6MUX - chains f and g of the 35 polymer chains in the assembly; structure by electron microscopy, 3.90 A resolution.

Chain f (and g):
Protein: Proteasome activator PA28
Source organism: Plasmodium falciparum 3D7
Notes: chain g of this document is another copy of the same molecule, construct and numbering; everything in this record applies to it too
Reference sequence: Q8I374 (Q8I374_PLAF7); numbering as in UniProt (aligned over 1-279)
Chain sequence (279 residues; row label = number of the first residue in the row):
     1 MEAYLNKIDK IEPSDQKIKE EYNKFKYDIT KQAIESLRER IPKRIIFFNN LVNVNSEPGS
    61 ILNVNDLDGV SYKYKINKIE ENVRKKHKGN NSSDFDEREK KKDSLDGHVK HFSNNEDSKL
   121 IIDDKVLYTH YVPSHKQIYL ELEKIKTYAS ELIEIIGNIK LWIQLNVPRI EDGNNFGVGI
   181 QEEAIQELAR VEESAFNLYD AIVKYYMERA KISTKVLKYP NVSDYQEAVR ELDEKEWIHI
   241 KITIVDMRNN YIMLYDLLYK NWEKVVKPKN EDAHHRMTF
Unresolved in the structure: 1-15, 69-133, 271-279

Interface between chain f and chain g:
Residue-residue contacts (63; chain f residue first):
  Ile18(f) - Pro42(g)  hydrophobic
  Tyr22(f) - Tyr255(g)
  Tyr22(f) - Asp256(g)
  Phe25(f) - Asn49(g)
  Phe25(f) - Ile252(g)  hydrophobic
  Asp28(f) - Asn55(g)
  Ile29(f) - Val54(g)  hydrophobic
  Ile29(f) - Ile252(g)  hydrophobic
  Gln32(f) - Val54(g)
  Gln32(f) - Asn55(g)
  Gln32(f) - Ser56(g)
  Arg40(f) - Glu57(g)  salt bridge
  Arg40(f) - Pro58(g)
  Arg44(f) - Pro58(g)
  Ser134(f) - Ser223(g)
  Ser134(f) - Asp224(g)
  Ser134(f) - Glu227(g)  hydrogen bond
  Tyr139(f) - Glu227(g)
  Tyr139(f) - Arg230(g)
  Leu142(f) - Glu231(g)
  Lys146(f) - Arg230(g)
  Lys146(f) - Glu231(g)  salt bridge
  Lys146(f) - Glu234(g)  salt bridge
  Ser150(f) - Leu62(g)
  Ile153(f) - Leu62(g)  hydrophobic
  Glu154(f) - Pro58(g)
  Glu154(f) - Gly59(g)  hydrogen bond (side chain-backbone)
  Glu154(f) - Ser60(g)
  Glu154(f) - Ile61(g)  hydrogen bond (side chain-backbone)
  Glu154(f) - Leu62(g)  hydrogen bond (side chain-backbone)
  Asn158(f) - Val54(g)
  Asn158(f) - Arg248(g)  hydrogen bond
  Leu161(f) - Asn249(g)
  Leu161(f) - Ile252(g)  hydrophobic
  Gln164(f) - Met253(g)
  Leu165(f) - Ile252(g)  hydrophobic
  Leu165(f) - Asp256(g)
  Leu165(f) - Lys260(g)  hydrogen bond (backbone-side chain)
  Asn166(f) - Lys260(g)
  Val167(f) - Lys260(g)  hydrogen bond (backbone-side chain)
  Arg169(f) - Lys260(g)
  Arg169(f) - Asn261(g)
  Ile170(f) - Phe176(g)
  Ile170(f) - Ile180(g)  hydrophobic
  Ile170(f) - Asn261(g)  hydrogen bond (backbone-side chain)
  Glu171(f) - Phe176(g)
  Asp172(f) - Phe176(g)
  Phe196(f) - His239(g)
  Phe196(f) - Ile242(g)  hydrophobic
  Tyr199(f) - Lys235(g)
  Tyr199(f) - Ile238(g)
  Asp200(f) - Lys235(g)
  Ile202(f) - Glu231(g)
  Tyr206(f) - Glu227(g)  hydrogen bond
  Tyr206(f) - Arg230(g)  hydrogen bond
  Tyr206(f) - Glu231(g)
  Met207(f) - Glu208(g)
  Met207(f) - Ile212(g)  hydrophobic
  Met207(f) - Ala228(g)  hydrophobic
  Ala210(f) - Tyr225(g)  hydrophobic
  Ser213(f) - Val222(g)
  Thr214(f) - Tyr219(g)
  Thr214(f) - Tyr225(g)
Other interface residues (no listed pair), chain f (41 interface residues in all): Glu21, His135, Gly157, Pro168, Val203, Arg209, Lys211
Other interface residues (no listed pair), chain g (41 interface residues in all): Ile45, Ile46, Asn63, Leu232

Overview:
The chain f/chain g interface involves 41 residues from each chain, with 10 hydrogen bonds and 3 salt bridges.
Among the polar pairs are Arg40(f)-Glu57(g), Lys146(f)-Glu231(g) and Lys146(f)-Glu234(g).
Chain f and chain g are both Proteasome activator PA28 (Plasmodium falciparum 3D7); the structure, The
structure of the Plasmodium falciparum 20S proteasome in complex with one PA28 activator, was determined by
electron microscopy (same publication as 6DFK, 6MUV and 6MUW).
